Entry 7EQD (electron microscopy, 2.76 A resolution); this record covers chains H and F of the 35 polymer chains in the assembly.

== Chain H ==
Molecule: Photoreaction center protein H
Organism: Rhodospirillum rubrum
Reference sequence: Q7M149 (Q7M149_RHORU); numbering as in UniProt (aligned over 2-257)
Amino-acid sequence (256 residues; row label = number of the first residue in the row):
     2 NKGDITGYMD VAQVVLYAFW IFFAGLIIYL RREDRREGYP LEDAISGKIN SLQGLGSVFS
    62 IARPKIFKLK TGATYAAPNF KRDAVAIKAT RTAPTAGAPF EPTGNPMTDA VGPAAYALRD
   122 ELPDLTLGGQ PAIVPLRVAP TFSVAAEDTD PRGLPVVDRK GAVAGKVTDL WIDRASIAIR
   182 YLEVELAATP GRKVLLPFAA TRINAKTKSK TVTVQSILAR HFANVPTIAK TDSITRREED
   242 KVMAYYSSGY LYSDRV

== Chain F ==
Molecule: Light-harvesting protein B-870 alpha chain
Organism: Rhodospirillum rubrum
Reference sequence: P02947 (LHA_RHORU); numbering as in UniProt (aligned over 1-62)
Amino-acid sequence (62 residues; row label = number of the first residue in the row):
     1 MWRIWQLFDP RQALVGLATF LFVLALLIHF ILLSTERFNW LEGASTKPVQ TSMVMPSSDL
    61 AV
Not modelled in the structure: 48-62
Modified / non-standard residues: Met1 (N-formylmethionine; FME)
Curated features (UniProtKB/Swiss-Prot):
  - binding site (a bacteriochlorophyll): His29
  - modified residue: Met1 (N-formylmethionine)
Residues lining bound ligands:
  - Trans-Geranyl BACTERIOCHLOROPHYLL A (07D), molecule 1: Ala18, Leu21, Phe22, Ala25, His29, Leu32, Phe38, Trp40
  - Trans-Geranyl BACTERIOCHLOROPHYLL A (07D), molecule 2: Leu21, Leu24, Ala25, Ile28, His29, Leu32, Phe38
  - spirilloxanthin (CRT), molecule 1: Met1, Arg3, Ile4, Gln6, Leu7
  - spirilloxanthin (CRT), molecule 2: Leu14, Leu17, Phe20, Leu21, Leu24, Ile28, Ile31
  - spirilloxanthin (CRT), molecule 3: Phe22, Ala25, Leu26, His29, Phe30, Leu33, Trp40
From the paper describing this entry:
  - binding site for Trans-Geranyl BACTERIOCHLOROPHYLL A: His29, Trp40

== Interface between chain H and chain F ==
Pairs across the interface (12; chain H residue first):
  Thr7(H) - Ser34(F)
  Thr7(H) - Thr35(F)
  Tyr9(H) - Ser34(F)
  Met10(H) - Ile31(F)  hydrophobic
  Met10(H) - Ser34(F)
  Leu56(H) - Val15(F)
  Val59(H) - Arg11(F)
  Val59(H) - Gln12(F)
  Val59(H) - Val15(F)  hydrophobic
  Phe60(H) - Gln12(F)
  Phe60(H) - Val15(F)  hydrophobic
  Phe60(H) - Gly16(F)
Other interface residues (no listed pair), chain H (7 interface residues in all): Ile22
Other interface residues (no listed pair), chain F (8 interface residues in all): Val23

== In short ==
7 residues of chain H face 8 of chain F across their interface. Ligands of chain F: 3 copies of
spirilloxanthin and Trans-Geranyl BACTERIOCHLOROPHYLL A. From UniProt: bacteriochlorophyll-binding residue
His29(F) on chain F. From the paper: a binding site for Trans-Geranyl BACTERIOCHLOROPHYLL A at His29(F) and
Trp40(F).
Chain H is Photoreaction center protein H and chain F is Light-harvesting protein B-870 alpha chain, both from
Rhodospirillum rubrum; the structure, Structure of photosynthetic LH1-rc super-complex of rhodospirillum
rubrum, was determined by electron microscopy.
